Entry 7CHA (electron microscopy, 3.90 A resolution); this record covers chains C and G of the 12 polymer chains in the assembly.

[Chain C]
Name: MlaD domain-containing protein
Organism: Pseudomonas aeruginosa (strain ATCC 15692 / DSM 22644 / CIP 104116 / JCM 14847 / LMG 12228 / 1C / PRS 101 / PAO1)
UniProt: Q9HVW3 (Q9HVW3_PSEAE); numbering as in UniProt (aligned over 1-157)
Chain sequence (157 residues; each row starts with the number of its first residue):
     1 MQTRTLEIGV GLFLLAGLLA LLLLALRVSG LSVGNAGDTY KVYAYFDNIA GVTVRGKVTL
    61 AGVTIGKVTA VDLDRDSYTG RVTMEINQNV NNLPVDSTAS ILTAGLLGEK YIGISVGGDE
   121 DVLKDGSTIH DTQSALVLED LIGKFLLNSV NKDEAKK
Disordered / not traced: 1-2, 149-157
Ligand contacts: 3-sn-phosphatidic acid (LPP; 2-(hexadecanoyloxy)-1-[(phosphonooxy)methyl]ethyl hexadecanoate): Leu18, Leu21, Ala25

[Chain G]
Name: Probable permease of ABC transporter
Organism: Pseudomonas aeruginosa (strain ATCC 15692 / DSM 22644 / CIP 104116 / JCM 14847 / LMG 12228 / 1C / PRS 101 / PAO1)
UniProt: Q9HVW2 (Q9HVW2_PSEAE); residue numbers follow UniProt; this construct covers 1-265
Chain sequence (265 residues; row label = number of the first residue in the row):
     1 MRRVSPLERI RLFGRAGLDV VAALGRSTLF LGHALLGRRT PGTGLHLLVK QLYSVGVLSL
    61 AIIVVSGLFI GMVLALQGYN ILISYGSEQA VGQMVALTLL RELGPVVTGL LFAGRAGSAL
   121 TAEIGNMKAT EQLSSLEMIG VDPLKYIVAP RLWAGFISMP LLAAIFSVVG IWGGAMVAVD
   181 WLGVYEGSFW ANMQNSVQFT EDVLNGVIKS IVFAFVVTWI AVYQGYDCEP TSEGISRATT
   241 RTVVYASLAV LGLDFILTAL MFGDF
Disordered / not traced: 1-4, 263-265
Ligand contacts:
  - 3-sn-phosphatidic acid (LPP; 2-(hexadecanoyloxy)-1-[(phosphonooxy)methyl]ethyl hexadecanoate), molecule 1: Phe13, Ala16, Gly17, Val20, Val21, Tyr245
  - 3-sn-phosphatidic acid (LPP), molecule 2: Asp19, Val20, Ala23, Leu24, Ser27, Val212, Phe215, Val216, Trp219, Ile220, Tyr223, Gln224, Arg241, Tyr245, Leu248, Ala249, Gly252, Leu253, Phe255, Ile256
  - 3-sn-phosphatidic acid (LPP), molecule 3: Leu58, Ala61, Val65, Leu68
  - 3-sn-phosphatidic acid (LPP), molecule 4: Leu74, Gln77, Ile81, Leu82, Tyr85, Ser87, Ala90, Gln93, Met94, Leu97, Thr98, Glu102
  - 3-sn-phosphatidic acid (LPP), molecule 5: Val244, Tyr245, Leu248

[Interface between chain C and chain G]
Pairs across the interface (8):
  Ala25(C) - Trp172(G)
  Val28(C) - Trp172(G)  hydrophobic
  Val28(C) - Met176(G)  hydrophobic
  Arg55(C) - Tyr185(G)  hydrogen bond (backbone-side chain)
  Gly56(C) - Tyr185(G)  hydrogen bond (backbone-side chain)
  Lys57(C) - Tyr185(G)  hydrogen bond (backbone-side chain)
  Glu109(C) - Gln89(G)
  Glu109(C) - Ser188(G)
Also at the interface, not in a pair above, chain C (8 interface residues in all): Leu31, Val54
Also at the interface, not in a pair above, chain G (7 interface residues in all): Glu186, Gly187

[Overview]
The interface between chain C and chain G involves 8 residues on one side and 7 on the other, with 3 hydrogen
bonds. Polar pairs include Arg55(C)-Tyr185(G), Gly56(C)-Tyr185(G) and Lys57(C)-Tyr185(G). One
3-sn-phosphatidic acid molecule is bound between chain C and chain G.
Here chain C is MlaD domain-containing protein and chain G is Probable permease of ABC transporter, both from
Pseudomonas aeruginosa (strain ATCC 15692 / DSM 22644 / CIP 104116 / JCM 14847 / LMG 12228 / 1C / PRS 101 /
PAO1). Entry 7CHA (Cryo-EM structure of P.aeruginosa MlaFEBD with AMPPNP) was determined by electron
microscopy, deposited together with 7CH8, 7CH9, 7CH6 and 7CH7.
